8Y0Q - chains 1 and 2 of the 6 polymer chains in the assembly; structure by electron microscopy, 2.44 A resolution.

== Chain 1 ==
Molecule: VP1 of capsid protein
Organism: Foot-and-mouth disease virus O
UniProt: A0A1P8DYS7 (A0A1P8DYS7_9PICO); residues 1-213 here = UniProt positions 1-213
Amino-acid sequence (213 residues; each row starts with the number of its first residue):
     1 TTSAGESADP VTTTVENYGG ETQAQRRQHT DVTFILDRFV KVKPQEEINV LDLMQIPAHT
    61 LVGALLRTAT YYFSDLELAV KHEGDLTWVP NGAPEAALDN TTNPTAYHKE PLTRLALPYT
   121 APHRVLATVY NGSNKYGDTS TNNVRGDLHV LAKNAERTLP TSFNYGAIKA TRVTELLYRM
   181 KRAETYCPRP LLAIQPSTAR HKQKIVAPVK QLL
Not modelled in the structure: 133-157, 210-213
Construct notes: conflict Thr-33 (Ala in A0A1P8DYS7), Glu-47 (Gln in A0A1P8DYS7), Thr-141 (Ala in A0A1P8DYS7), Ile-194 (Thr in A0A1P8DYS7), Ala-199 (Asp in A0A1P8DYS7), Val-209 (Ala in A0A1P8DYS7)

== Chain 2 ==
Molecule: VP2 of capsid protein
Organism: Foot-and-mouth disease virus O
UniProt: J9PGT1 (J9PGT1_9PICO); residues 1-218 here correspond to UniProt positions 287-504 (UniProt number = residue number + 286)
Amino-acid sequence (218 residues; numbered 1 to 218; the number before each row is that of its first residue):
     1 DKKTEETTLL EDRILTTRNG HTTSTTQSSV GVTYGYATAE DFVSGPNTSG LETRVVQAER
    61 FFKTHLFDWG TNDSFGRCHL LELPTDHKGV YGSLTDSYAY MRNGWDVEVT AVGNQFNGGC
   121 LLVAMVPELC SITKRELYQL TLFPHQFINP RTNMTAHITV PYLGVNRYDQ YKVHKPWTLV
   181 VTVVAPLTVK NEGAPQIKVY ANIAPTNVYV AGELPSKE
Not modelled in the structure: 1-12, 218
Construct notes: conflict Thr-182 (Met468 in J9PGT1), Lys-190 (Asn476 in J9PGT1), Tyr-209 (His495 in J9PGT1)

== Chain 1 / chain 2 interface ==
Contacting residue pairs (54):
  Gly-5(1) / Phe-147(2)
  Glu-6(1) / Val-30(2)
  Glu-6(1) / Gln-146(2)
  Glu-6(1) / Phe-147(2)  hydrogen bond (backbone-backbone)
  Glu-6(1) / Asn-149(2)
  Glu-6(1) / Thr-152(2)
  Glu-6(1) / Asn-153(2)
  Ser-7(1) / Val-30(2)
  Ala-8(1) / Thr-33(2)
  Ala-8(1) / His-145(2)
  Thr-70(1) / Glu-128(2)
  Tyr-71(1) / Glu-128(2)  hydrogen bond
  Tyr-71(1) / Leu-163(2)  hydrogen bond (side chain-backbone)
  Tyr-71(1) / Gly-164(2)
  Tyr-71(1) / Val-165(2)  hydrophobic
  His-123(1) / Val-165(2)
  His-123(1) / Asn-166(2)  hydrogen bond
  Arg-124(1) / Gly-164(2)  hydrogen bond (side chain-backbone)
  Arg-124(1) / Val-165(2)  hydrogen bond (side chain-backbone)
  Arg-124(1) / Asn-166(2)  hydrogen bond (side chain-backbone)
  Arg-124(1) / Arg-167(2)
  Val-125(1) / Val-165(2)
  Ala-127(1) / Val-165(2)  hydrophobic
  Val-129(1) / Glu-128(2)
  Tyr-130(1) / Glu-128(2)
  Tyr-130(1) / His-174(2)
  Asn-131(1) / Glu-82(2)  hydrogen bond
  Asn-131(1) / Glu-128(2)  hydrogen bond (backbone-side chain)
  Asn-131(1) / Leu-129(2)  hydrogen bond (side chain-backbone)
  Asn-131(1) / Cys-130(2)
  Asn-131(1) / His-174(2)
  Asn-131(1) / Lys-175(2)  hydrogen bond (side chain-backbone)
  Asn-131(1) / Thr-178(2)
  Gly-132(1) / Val-173(2)
  Gly-132(1) / His-174(2)
  Phe-163(1) / Val-165(2)  hydrophobic
  Cys-187(1) / Tyr-36(2)  hydrophobic
  Cys-187(1) / Leu-163(2)  hydrophobic
  Pro-188(1) / Phe-143(2)
  Arg-189(1) / Val-126(2)
  Arg-189(1) / Pro-127(2)  hydrogen bond (side chain-backbone)
  Arg-189(1) / Glu-128(2)
  Arg-189(1) / Leu-129(2)
  Arg-189(1) / Leu-142(2)
  Pro-190(1) / Glu-136(2)
  Pro-190(1) / Gln-139(2)
  Pro-190(1) / Leu-142(2)
  Pro-190(1) / Phe-143(2)
  Leu-191(1) / Gln-139(2)  hydrogen bond (backbone-side chain)
  Leu-192(1) / Arg-135(2)
  Leu-192(1) / Glu-136(2)
  Leu-192(1) / Gln-139(2)
  Ala-193(1) / Arg-135(2)  hydrogen bond (backbone-side chain)
  Gln-195(1) / Arg-135(2)  hydrogen bond
Also at the interface, not in a pair above, chain 1 (24 interface residues in all): Ile-194
Also at the interface, not in a pair above, chain 2 (32 interface residues in all): Asp-41, Ile-148, Tyr-162

== Summary ==
24 residues of chain 1 and 32 residues of chain 2 are in contact; the contacts include 15 hydrogen bonds.
Among the polar pairs are Tyr-71(1)/Glu-128(2), Tyr-71(1)/Leu-163(2) and His-123(1)/Asn-166(2).
Chain 1 is VP1 of capsid protein and chain 2 is VP2 of capsid protein, both from Foot-and-mouth disease virus
O; the structure, Complex of FMDV O/18074 and inter-serotype broadly neutralizing antibodies pOA-2, was
determined by electron microscopy, deposited together with 8Y0R.
